Entry 3UT9 (X-ray diffraction, 2.20 A resolution); this record covers chains H and I of the 10 polymer chains in the assembly.

== Chain H ==
Name: Histone H2B 1.1
Source organism: Xenopus laevis
UniProt: P02281 (H2B11_XENLA); residues -2 to 122 here correspond to UniProt positions 2-126 (UniProt number = residue number + 4)
Sequence (125 residues; row label = number of the first residue in the row; numbers below 1 keep their minus sign (Pro-2 is residue -2)):
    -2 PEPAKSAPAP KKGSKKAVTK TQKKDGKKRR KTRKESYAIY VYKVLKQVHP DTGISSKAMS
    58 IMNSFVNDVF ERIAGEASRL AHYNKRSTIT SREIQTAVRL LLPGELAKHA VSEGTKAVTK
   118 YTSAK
Not modelled in the structure: -2 to 25
UniProt features mapped onto this chain:
  - modified residue: Lys2 (N6-acetyllysine), Lys9 (N6-acetyllysine), Ser11 (Phosphoserine), Lys12 (N6-acetyllysine), Lys17 (N6-acetyllysine)
  - glycosylation: Ser109 (O-linked (GlcNAc) serine)
  - cross-link: Lys117 (Glycyl lysine isopeptide (Lys-Gly) (interchain with G-Cter in ubiquitin))

== Chain I ==
Molecule: 145-nt DNA strand
Sequence (145 nucleotides; numbered -72 to 72; the number before each row is that of its first residue; numbers below 1 keep their minus sign (DA-72 is residue -72)):
   -72 ATCACAATCC CGGTGCCGAG GCCGCTCAAT TGGTCGTAGA CAGCTCTAGC ACCGCTTAAA
   -12 CGCACGTACG GAATCCGTAC GTGCGTTTAA GCGGTGCTAG AGCTGTCTAC GACCAATTGA
    48 GCGGCCTCGG CACCGGGATT GTGAT
Ion coordination: Mn2+ site 1 near DG-61 (its only coordinating residue here); Mn2+ site 2 near DG-53 (its only coordinating residue here); Mn2+ site 3 near DG-34 (its only coordinating residue here); K+: DT-26, DA-25; Mn2+ site 4 near DG-3 (its only coordinating residue here); Mn2+ site 5 near DG27 (its only coordinating residue here); Mn2+ site 6 near DG38 (its only coordinating residue here); Mn2+ site 7 near DG50 (its only coordinating residue here); Mn2+ site 8 near DG63 (its only coordinating residue here)

== How chain H and chain I interact ==
Residue-residue contacts (17; chain H residue first):
  Arg26(H) - DC-27(I)  salt bridge to the phosphate
  Arg26(H) - DT-26(I)  salt bridge to the phosphate
  Arg27(H) - DC-27(I)  phosphate contact
  Arg27(H) - DG51(I)  phosphate contact
  Lys28(H) - DG50(I)  phosphate contact
  Lys28(H) - DG51(I)  hydrogen bond to the phosphate
  Thr29(H) - DG50(I)  phosphate contact
  Arg30(H) - DC49(I)  sugar contact
  Arg30(H) - DG50(I)  phosphate contact
  Lys31(H) - DC49(I)  phosphate contact
  Lys31(H) - DG50(I)  salt bridge to the phosphate
  Glu32(H) - DC49(I)  phosphate contact
  Ser33(H) - DC49(I)  hydrogen bond to the phosphate
  Ile36(H) - DG48(I)  phosphate contact
  Ile36(H) - DC49(I)  phosphate contact
  Tyr37(H) - DG48(I)  hydrogen bond to the phosphate
  Lys40(H) - DG48(I)  salt bridge to the phosphate
Interface residues without a listed pair, chain H (12 interface residues in all): Thr85
Interface residues without a listed pair, chain I (7 interface residues in all): DG38

== In short ==
12 residues of chain H and 7 residues of chain I are in contact; the contacts include 3 hydrogen bonds and 4
salt bridges. Polar contacts include Lys28(H)-DG51(I), Ser33(H)-DC49(I) and Tyr37(H)-DG48(I). The K+ site is
built by DT-26(I) and DA-25(I).
Here chain H is Histone H2B 1.1 (Xenopus laevis) and chain I is a 145-nt DNA strand. Entry 3UT9 (Crystal
Structure of Nucleosome Core Particle Assembled with a Palindromic Widom '601' Derivative (NCP-601L)) was
determined by X-ray diffraction, deposited together with 3UTA and 3UTB.
